PDB entry 7ZSB | electron microscopy, 6.60 A resolution (low resolution: residue-level contacts below are approximate; hydrogen-bond / salt-bridge calls are withheld) | chains N and O of the 38 polymer chains in the assembly

Chain N:
Molecule: Non-template DNA
Sequence (219 nucleotides; each row starts with the number of its first residue; numbers below 1 keep their minus sign (DA-73 is residue -73)):
   -73 AGCACGCTGTGTATATAATAGCTATGGAACGTTCGATTCACCTCCGATGT
   -23 GTGTTGTACATACATAAAAATATCATAGCTCTTCTGCGCTGTGTTCCGCT
    27 CAATTGGTCGTAGACAGCTCTAGCACCGCTTAAACGCACGTACGCGCTGT
    77 CCCCCGCGTTTTAACCGCCAAGGGGATTACTCCCTAGTCTCCAGGCACGT
   127 GTCAGATATATACATCGAT

Chain O:
Name: TATA-box-binding protein
From: Saccharomyces cerevisiae
UniProtKB: P13393 (TBP_YEAST); residues 1-240 here = UniProt positions 1-240
Chain sequence (247 residues; numbered 1 to 247; the number before each row is that of its first residue):
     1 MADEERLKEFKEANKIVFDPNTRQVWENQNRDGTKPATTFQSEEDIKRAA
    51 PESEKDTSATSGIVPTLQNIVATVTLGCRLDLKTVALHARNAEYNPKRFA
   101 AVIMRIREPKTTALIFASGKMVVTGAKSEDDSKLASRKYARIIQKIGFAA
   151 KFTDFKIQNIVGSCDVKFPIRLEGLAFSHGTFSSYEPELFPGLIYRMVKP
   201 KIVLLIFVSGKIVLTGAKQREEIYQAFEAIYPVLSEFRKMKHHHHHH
Not modelled in the structure: 1-59, 241-247
Sequence notes: expression tag (241-247)

Chain N / chain O interface:
Residue-residue contacts - 28 pairs, chain N then chain O:
  DT-62(N) with Leu189(O); Phe190(O)
  DA-61(N) with Phe190(O); Ile194(O)
  DT-60(N) with Ile194(O); Arg196(O); Val203(O); Leu205(O); Thr215(O)
  DA-59(N) with Asn159(O); Val161(O); Arg196(O); Val203(O); Thr215(O); Gly216(O)
  DT-58(N) with Val71(O); Gln158(O); Asn159(O); Lys218(O)
  DA-57(N) with Gln158(O)
  DA-56(N) with Leu114(O); Phe116(O); Lys120(O)
  DT-55(N) with Phe99(O); Phe116(O); Ser118(O); Lys120(O)
  DA-54(N) with Ala100(O)
Other interface residues (no listed pair), chain O (22 interface residues in all): Thr73, Val122, Pro191

Summary:
9 residues of chain N face 22 of chain O across their interface.
Chain N is Non-template DNA and chain O is TATA-box-binding protein (Saccharomyces cerevisiae); the structure,
Yeast RNA polymerase II transcription pre-initiation complex with the +1 nucleosome and NTP, complex C, was
determined by electron microscopy, deposited together with 7ZS9 and 7ZSA.
